Entry 2WKV (X-ray diffraction, 2.50 A resolution); this record covers chains A and B of the 4 polymer chains in the assembly.

# Chain A (and B)
Protein: Acetyl-CoA acetyltransferase
From: Zoogloea ramigera
Notes: EC 2.3.1.9; fragment: 2-11, 12-292; chain B of this document is another copy of the same molecule, construct and numbering; everything in this record applies to it too
Reference sequence: P07097 (THIL_ZOORA); the construct has insertions or renumbered stretches relative to UniProt, so the offset changes along the chain: 1-10 = UniProt 2-11; 12-392 = UniProt 12-392
Sequence (392 residues; row label = number of the first residue in the row):
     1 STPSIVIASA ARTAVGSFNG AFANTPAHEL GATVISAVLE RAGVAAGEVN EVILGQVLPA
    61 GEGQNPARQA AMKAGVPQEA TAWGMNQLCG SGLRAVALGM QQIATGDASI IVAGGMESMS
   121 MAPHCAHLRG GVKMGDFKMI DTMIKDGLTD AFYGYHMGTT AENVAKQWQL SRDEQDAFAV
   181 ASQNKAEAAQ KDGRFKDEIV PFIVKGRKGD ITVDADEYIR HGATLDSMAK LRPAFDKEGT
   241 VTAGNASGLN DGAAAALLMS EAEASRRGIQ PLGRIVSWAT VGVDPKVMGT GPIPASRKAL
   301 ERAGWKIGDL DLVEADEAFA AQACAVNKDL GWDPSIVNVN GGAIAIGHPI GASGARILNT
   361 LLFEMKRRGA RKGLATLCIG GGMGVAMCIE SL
Unresolved in the structure: 1-3
Sequence notes: engineered mutation D316 (Asn in P07097)
Residues lining bound ligands: coenzyme A (COA): C89, L148, H156, M157, Q183, R220, S227, M228, L231, A234, F235, T242, A243, G244, A246, S247, G248, L249, M288, A318, F319, H348, I350
Swiss-Prot annotation at these positions:
  - active site: C89 (Acyl-thioester intermediate), H348 (Proton acceptor), C378 (Proton acceptor)

# Interface between chain A and chain B
Contacting residue pairs (148):
  F18(A) - R129(B)
  N19(A) - R129(B)
  E51(A) - R94(B)  salt bridge
  E51(A) - T280(B)
  A60(A) - D146(B)
  G61(A) - K145(B)
  G61(A) - D146(B)  hydrogen bond (backbone-side chain)
  E62(A) - D146(B)  hydrogen bond (backbone-side chain)
  G63(A) - K145(B)
  G63(A) - D146(B)  hydrogen bond (backbone-side chain)
  Q64(A) - L88(B)
  Q64(A) - K145(B)
  Q64(A) - D146(B)
  Q64(A) - G147(B)  hydrogen bond (side chain-backbone)
  Q64(A) - L148(B)
  Q64(A) - T149(B)
  Q64(A) - D150(B)
  Q64(A) - A151(B)
  Q64(A) - M157(B)  hydrogen bond
  Q64(A) - G380(B)
  Q64(A) - G381(B)
  N65(A) - N86(B)
  N65(A) - M383(B)
  R68(A) - F152(B)
  R68(A) - V283(B)
  R68(A) - G381(B)  hydrogen bond (side chain-backbone)
  R68(A) - G382(B)  hydrogen bond (side chain-backbone)
  Q69(A) - A151(B)
  Q69(A) - F152(B)
  M72(A) - F152(B)  hydrophobic
  M72(A) - P285(B)  hydrophobic
  Q78(A) - G282(B)
  Q78(A) - V283(B)  hydrogen bond (backbone-backbone)
  Q78(A) - D284(B)
  Q78(A) - P285(B)
  Q78(A) - G382(B)
  E79(A) - V281(B)
  E79(A) - G282(B)  hydrogen bond (backbone-backbone)
  A80(A) - G282(B)
  T81(A) - T280(B)
  T81(A) - V281(B)
  T81(A) - G282(B)
  T81(A) - M383(B)
  A82(A) - Q87(B)
  A82(A) - M383(B)
  W83(A) - M85(B)  hydrophobic
  W83(A) - N86(B)
  W83(A) - R94(B)
  W83(A) - L98(B)  hydrophobic
  G84(A) - M85(B)
  G84(A) - N86(B)  hydrogen bond (backbone-backbone)
  M85(A) - W83(B)  hydrophobic
  M85(A) - G84(B)
  M85(A) - M85(B)  hydrophobic
  N86(A) - N65(B)
  N86(A) - W83(B)
  N86(A) - G84(B)  hydrogen bond (backbone-backbone)
  Q87(A) - A82(B)
  Q87(A) - W83(B)
  L88(A) - Q64(B)
  R94(A) - E51(B)  salt bridge
  R94(A) - W83(B)
  R94(A) - Q102(B)  hydrogen bond
  L98(A) - W83(B)  hydrophobic
  L98(A) - Q102(B)
  Q101(A) - Q102(B)  hydrogen bond
  Q101(A) - T105(B)  hydrogen bond
  Q101(A) - D107(B)
  Q102(A) - R94(B)  hydrogen bond
  Q102(A) - L98(B)
  Q102(A) - Q101(B)  hydrogen bond
  Q102(A) - W278(B)
  T105(A) - Q101(B)  hydrogen bond
  T105(A) - T105(B)
  D107(A) - Q101(B)  hydrogen bond
  D107(A) - W278(B)  hydrogen bond
  D107(A) - R302(B)  salt bridge
  M119(A) - R129(B)  hydrogen bond (backbone-side chain)
  S120(A) - H127(B)  hydrogen bond (backbone-side chain)
  S120(A) - R129(B)  hydrogen bond (backbone-side chain)
  M121(A) - H127(B)
  A122(A) - H127(B)
  A122(A) - R129(B)  hydrogen bond (backbone-side chain)
  P123(A) - C125(B)  hydrophobic
  P123(A) - A126(B)
  P123(A) - H127(B)
  H124(A) - C125(B)
  H124(A) - A126(B)  hydrogen bond (backbone-backbone)
  C125(A) - P123(B)  hydrophobic
  C125(A) - H124(B)
  C125(A) - C125(B)  hydrophobic
  A126(A) - P123(B)
  A126(A) - H124(B)  hydrogen bond (backbone-backbone)
  H127(A) - S120(B)  hydrogen bond (side chain-backbone)
  H127(A) - M121(B)
  H127(A) - A122(B)
  H127(A) - P123(B)
  R129(A) - F18(B)
  R129(A) - N19(B)
  R129(A) - M119(B)  hydrogen bond (side chain-backbone)
  R129(A) - S120(B)  hydrogen bond (side chain-backbone)
  R129(A) - A122(B)  hydrogen bond (side chain-backbone)
  R129(A) - D141(B)  salt bridge
  R129(A) - M143(B)
  M139(A) - M139(B)  hydrophobic
  D141(A) - R129(B)  salt bridge
  M143(A) - R129(B)
  K145(A) - G61(B)
  K145(A) - G63(B)
  K145(A) - Q64(B)
  D146(A) - P59(B)
  D146(A) - A60(B)
  D146(A) - G61(B)  hydrogen bond (side chain-backbone)
  D146(A) - E62(B)  hydrogen bond (side chain-backbone)
  D146(A) - G63(B)  hydrogen bond (side chain-backbone)
  D146(A) - Q64(B)
  G147(A) - Q64(B)  hydrogen bond (backbone-side chain)
  L148(A) - Q64(B)
  T149(A) - Q64(B)
  D150(A) - Q64(B)
  A151(A) - Q69(B)
  F152(A) - R68(B)
  F152(A) - Q69(B)
  F152(A) - M72(B)  hydrophobic
  M157(A) - Q64(B)  hydrogen bond
  W278(A) - Q102(B)
  W278(A) - D107(B)  hydrogen bond
  T280(A) - E51(B)
  T280(A) - T81(B)
  V281(A) - E79(B)
  V281(A) - T81(B)
  G282(A) - Q78(B)
  G282(A) - E79(B)  hydrogen bond (backbone-backbone)
  G282(A) - A80(B)
  G282(A) - T81(B)
  V283(A) - R68(B)
  V283(A) - Q78(B)  hydrogen bond (backbone-backbone)
  D284(A) - Q78(B)  hydrogen bond (backbone-side chain)
  P285(A) - M72(B)  hydrophobic
  R302(A) - D107(B)  salt bridge
  G380(A) - Q64(B)
  G381(A) - Q64(B)
  G381(A) - R68(B)  hydrogen bond (backbone-side chain)
  G382(A) - R68(B)  hydrogen bond (backbone-side chain)
  G382(A) - Q78(B)
  M383(A) - N65(B)
  M383(A) - T81(B)
  M383(A) - A82(B)  hydrogen bond (side chain-backbone)
Other interface residues (no listed pair), chain A (67 interface residues in all): A23, P59, A104, L128
Other interface residues (no listed pair), chain B (68 interface residues in all): A23, A104, L128, T142

# Overview
The interface between chain A and chain B involves 67 residues on one side and 68 on the other, with 41
hydrogen bonds and 6 salt bridges. Polar contacts include E51(A)-R94(B), D107(A)-R302(B) and R129(A)-D141(B).
Bound to chain A: coenzyme A.
Both chains are Acetyl-CoA acetyltransferase (Zoogloea ramigera). Entry 2WKV (Biosynthetic thiolase from Z.
ramigera. complex of the N316D mutant with coenzyme A) was determined by X-ray diffraction, deposited together
with 2WKT, 2WKU, 2WL4, 2WL5 and 2WL6.
